Entry 8D5F (X-ray diffraction, 2.31 A resolution); this record covers chains A and B of the 3 polymer chains in the assembly.

== Chain A ==
Name: H-2 class I histocompatibility antigen, D-D alpha chain
Source organism: Mus musculus
UniProtKB: P01900 (HA12_MOUSE); residues 2-275 here correspond to UniProt positions 26-299 (UniProt number = residue number + 24)
Amino-acid sequence (274 residues; each row starts with the number of its first residue):
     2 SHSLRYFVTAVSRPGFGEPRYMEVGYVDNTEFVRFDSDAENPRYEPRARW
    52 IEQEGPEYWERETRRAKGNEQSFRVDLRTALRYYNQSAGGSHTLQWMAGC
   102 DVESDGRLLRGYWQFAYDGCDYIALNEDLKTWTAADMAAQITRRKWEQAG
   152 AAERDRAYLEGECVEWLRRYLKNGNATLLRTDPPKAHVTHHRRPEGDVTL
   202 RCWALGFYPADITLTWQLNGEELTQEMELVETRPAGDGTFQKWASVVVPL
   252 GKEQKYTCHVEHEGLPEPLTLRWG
Unresolved in the structure: 275
UniProt features mapped onto this chain:
  - region: Gly275 (Connecting peptide)
  - glycosylation (N-linked (GlcNAc...) asparagine): Asn86, Asn176
Cystine bridges: Cys101-Cys164, Cys203-Cys259

== Chain B ==
Name: Beta-2-microglobulin
Source organism: Mus musculus
UniProtKB: P01887 (B2MG_MOUSE); residues 1-99 here correspond to UniProt positions 21-119 (UniProt number = residue number + 20)
Amino-acid sequence (100 residues; numbered 0 to 99; the number before each row is that of its first residue; numbering starts at 0):
     0 MIQKTPQIQVYSRHPPENGKPNILNCYVTQFHPPHIEIQMLKNGKKIPKV
    50 EMSDMSFSKDWSFYILAHTEFTPTETDTYACRVKHASMAEPKTVYWDRDM
Unresolved in the structure: 0
Construct notes: initiating methionine (0)
Cystine bridges: Cys25-Cys80

== Chain A / chain B interface ==
Contacting residue pairs - 55 pairs, chain A then chain B:
  Phe8(A) - Ser55(B)
  Phe8(A) - Phe56(B)
  Val9(A) - Phe56(B)
  Thr10(A) - Met54(B)
  Thr10(A) - Phe56(B)
  Thr10(A) - Phe62(B)
  Val12(A) - Pro33(B)  hydrophobic
  Met23(A) - Met54(B)  hydrophobic
  Val25(A) - Met54(B)
  Tyr27(A) - Ser55(B)  hydrogen bond
  Tyr27(A) - Tyr63(B)
  Glu32(A) - Asp53(B)
  Arg35(A) - Asp53(B)  salt bridge
  Arg48(A) - Asp53(B)  salt bridge
  Thr94(A) - His31(B)
  Thr94(A) - Pro33(B)
  Gln96(A) - Phe56(B)
  Gln96(A) - Trp60(B)  hydrogen bond (side chain-backbone)
  Gln96(A) - Phe62(B)
  Trp97(A) - Phe56(B)
  Arg111(A) - Lys58(B)
  Gln115(A) - Trp60(B)
  Phe116(A) - Trp60(B)
  Ala117(A) - Trp60(B)  hydrophobic
  Asp119(A) - His31(B)
  Gly120(A) - His31(B)
  Gly120(A) - Trp60(B)
  Asp122(A) - Trp60(B)  hydrogen bond
  His188(A) - Pro14(B)
  Thr190(A) - Met99(B)  hydrogen bond (side chain-backbone)
  His192(A) - Asp98(B)  hydrogen bond (side chain-backbone)
  His192(A) - Met99(B)
  Arg202(A) - Met99(B)  hydrogen bond (side chain-backbone)
  Trp204(A) - Met99(B)  hydrogen bond (side chain-backbone)
  Leu206(A) - Arg12(B)
  Leu206(A) - Pro14(B)
  Gly207(A) - Arg12(B)
  Val231(A) - Gln8(B)
  Arg234(A) - Gln8(B)
  Arg234(A) - Tyr10(B)
  Arg234(A) - Tyr26(B)
  Pro235(A) - Tyr10(B)  hydrogen bond (backbone-side chain)
  Pro235(A) - Tyr26(B)
  Pro235(A) - Leu65(B)  hydrophobic
  Ala236(A) - Arg12(B)
  Ala236(A) - Ile22(B)
  Ala236(A) - Asn24(B)  hydrogen bond (backbone-side chain)
  Gly237(A) - Asn24(B)  hydrogen bond (backbone-side chain)
  Gly237(A) - His67(B)
  Asp238(A) - Arg12(B)  salt bridge
  Asp238(A) - Ile22(B)
  Thr240(A) - Arg12(B)  hydrogen bond
  Gln242(A) - Tyr10(B)
  Gln242(A) - Ser11(B)  hydrogen bond (side chain-backbone)
  Trp244(A) - Met99(B)
Interface residues without a listed pair, chain A (38 interface residues in all): Arg21, Met98

== Summary ==
Chain A and chain B form an interface of 38 and 22 residues respectively; the contacts include 12 hydrogen
bonds and 3 salt bridges. Polar contacts include Arg35(A)-Asp53(B), Arg48(A)-Asp53(B) and Asp238(A)-Arg12(B).
Chain A is H-2 class I histocompatibility antigen, D-D alpha chain and chain B is Beta-2-microglobulin, both
from Mus musculus; the structure, The complex of Gtf2b neoantigen TGAARFDEF Presented by H2-Dd, was determined
by X-ray diffraction together with 8D5E and 8D5K from the same study.
